8HHC - chains E and G of the 7 polymer chains in the assembly; structure by electron microscopy, 3.30 A resolution.

[Chain E]
Molecule: ATP synthase subunit beta
From: Bacillus sp. PS3
Notes: EC 7.1.2.2
UniProt: A0A0M4U1P9 (A0A0M4U1P9_BACP3); residues 1-473 here = UniProt positions 1-473
Chain sequence (484 residues; row label = number of the first residue in the row; numbers below 1 keep their minus sign (Met-10 is residue -10)):
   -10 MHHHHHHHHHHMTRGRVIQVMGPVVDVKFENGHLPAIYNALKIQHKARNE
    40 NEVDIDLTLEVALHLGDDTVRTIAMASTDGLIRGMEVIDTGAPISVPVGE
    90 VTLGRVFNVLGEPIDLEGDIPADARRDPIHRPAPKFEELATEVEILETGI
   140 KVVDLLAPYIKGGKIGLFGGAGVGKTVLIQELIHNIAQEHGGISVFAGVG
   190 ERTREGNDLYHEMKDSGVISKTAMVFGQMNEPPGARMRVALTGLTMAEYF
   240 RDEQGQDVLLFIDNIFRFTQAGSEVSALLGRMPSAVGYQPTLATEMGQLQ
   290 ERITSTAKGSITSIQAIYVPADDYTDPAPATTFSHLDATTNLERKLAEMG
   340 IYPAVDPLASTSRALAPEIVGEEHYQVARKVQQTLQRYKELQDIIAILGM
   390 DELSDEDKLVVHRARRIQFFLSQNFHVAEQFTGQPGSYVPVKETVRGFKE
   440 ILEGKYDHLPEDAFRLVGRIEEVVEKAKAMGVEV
Not modelled in the structure: -10 to 0, 471-473
Differences from the reference sequence: initiating methionine (-10); expression tag (-9 to 0)

[Chain G]
Molecule: ATP synthase gamma chain
From: Bacillus sp. PS3
UniProt: A0A0M4TPJ7 (A0A0M4TPJ7_BACP3); numbering as in UniProt (aligned over 2-285)
Chain sequence (284 residues; numbered 2 to 285; the number before each row is that of its first residue):
     2 ASLRDIKTRINATKKTSQITKAMEMVSTSKLNRAEQNAKSFVPYMEKIQE
    52 VVANVALGAGGASHPMLVSRPVKKTGYLVITSDRGLAGAYNSNVLRLVYQ
   102 TIQKRHASPDEYAIIVIGRVGLSFFRKRNMPVILDITRLPDQPSFADIKE
   152 IARKTVGLFADGTFDELYMYYNHYVSAIQQEVTERKLLPLTDLAENKQRT
   202 VYEFEPSQEEILDVLLPQYAESLIYGALLDAKASEHAARMTAMKNATDNA
   252 NELIRTLTLSYNRARQAAITQEITEIVAGANALQ
Not modelled in the structure: 285

[Chain E / chain G interface]
Pairs across the interface - 15 pairs, chain E then chain G:
  Met271(E) with Asn282(G)
  Pro272(E) with Ile274(G), hydrophobic; Val278(G)
  Ala274(E) with Thr271(G)
  Val275(E) with Gln267(G); Thr271(G), hydrogen bond (backbone-side chain)
  Gly276(E) with Ile274(G)
  Ala310(E) with Arg266(G)
  Asp312(E) with Asn263(G); Arg266(G), salt bridge; Gln267(G), hydrogen bond
  Thr314(E) with Gln267(G), hydrogen bond
  Asp315(E) with Arg266(G), salt bridge; Gln267(G)
  Ile386(E) with Met26(G), hydrophobic
Other interface residues (no listed pair), chain E (11 interface residues in all): Ser273
Other interface residues (no listed pair), chain G (10 interface residues in all): Thr29, Ile270

[Overview]
Chain E and chain G form an interface of 11 and 10 residues respectively; the contacts include 3 hydrogen
bonds and 2 salt bridges. Polar pairs include Asp312(E)-Arg266(G), Asp315(E)-Arg266(G) and
Val275(E)-Thr271(G).
Here chain E is ATP synthase subunit beta and chain G is ATP synthase gamma chain, both from Bacillus sp. PS3.
Entry 8HHC (F1 domain of FoF1-ATPase from Bacillus PS3,post-hyd',lowATP) was determined by electron microscopy
(same publication as 8HH1, 8HH2, 8HH3, 8HH4, 8HH5, 8HH6 and 5 further entries).
